Entry 9QBJ (electron microscopy, 3.20 A resolution); this record covers chains D and G of the 8 polymer chains in the assembly.

Chain D:
Molecule: Nanobody ALFA-H6
Organism: Vicugna pacos
Notes: antibody fragment or engineered binder
Chain sequence (133 residues; each row starts with the number of its first residue):
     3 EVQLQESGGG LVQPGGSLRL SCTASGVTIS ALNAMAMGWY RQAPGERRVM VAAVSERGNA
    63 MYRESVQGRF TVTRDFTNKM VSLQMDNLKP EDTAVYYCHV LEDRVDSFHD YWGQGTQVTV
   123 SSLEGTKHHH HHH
Unresolved in the structure: 3
Disulfide bonds: C24-C100

Chain G:
Molecule: Fab antibody 8D3_2_H-H6
Organism: Mus musculus
Notes: antibody fragment or engineered binder
Chain sequence (237 residues; row label = number of the first residue in the row):
     1 DVQLVESGGG LVQPGKSLRL SCAASGFTFS NFGMHWVRQA PEMGLEWVAY ISSGSTTKYY
    61 GDTVKGRFTI SRDNPKNTLY LQMNSLRSED TAMYYCARRP LYDGDYGYPM DYWGQGTSVT
   121 VSSASTKGPS VFPLAPSSKS TSGGTAALGC LVKDYFPEPV TVSWNSGALT SGVHTFPAVL
   181 QSSGLYSLSS VVTVPSSSLG TQTYICNVNH KPSNTKVDKK VEPKSCGSGT KHHHHHH
Unresolved in the structure: 137-145, 196-202, 224-237
Disulfide bonds: C22-C96, C150-C206

Interface between chain D and chain G:
Contacting residue pairs - 15 pairs, chain D then chain G:
  P92(D) - Y59(G)
  E93(D) - K65(G)
  S124(D) - R99(G)
  L125(D) - R99(G)
  L125(D) - D103(G)
  L125(D) - G104(G)
  E126(D) - Y50(G)  hydrogen bond
  E126(D) - R99(G)  salt bridge
  E126(D) - P100(G)
  E126(D) - Y102(G)
  E126(D) - D103(G)
  E126(D) - G104(G)  hydrogen bond (backbone-backbone)
  G127(D) - Y102(G)
  H131(D) - G104(G)
  H131(D) - D105(G)  salt bridge
Also at the interface, not in a pair above, chain D (10 interface residues in all): P16, E48, T128
Also at the interface, not in a pair above, chain G (11 interface residues in all): S52, D62

Summary:
The interface between chain D and chain G involves 10 residues on one side and 11 on the other, with 2
hydrogen bonds and 2 salt bridges. Polar contacts include E126(D)-R99(G), H131(D)-D105(G) and E126(D)-Y50(G).
Here chain D is Nanobody ALFA-H6 (Vicugna pacos) and chain G is Fab antibody 8D3_2_H-H6 (Mus musculus). Entry
9QBJ (Legobody dimer) was determined by electron microscopy.
